5HT2 - chains A and D of the 4 polymer chains in the assembly; structure by X-ray diffraction, 1.43 A resolution.

[Chain A]
Protein: Tyrosyl-DNA phosphodiesterase 2
From: Mus musculus
Notes: EC 3.1.4.-
UniProtKB: Q9JJX7 (TYDP2_MOUSE); numbering as in UniProt (aligned over 118-370)
Amino-acid sequence (256 residues; row label = number of the first residue in the row):
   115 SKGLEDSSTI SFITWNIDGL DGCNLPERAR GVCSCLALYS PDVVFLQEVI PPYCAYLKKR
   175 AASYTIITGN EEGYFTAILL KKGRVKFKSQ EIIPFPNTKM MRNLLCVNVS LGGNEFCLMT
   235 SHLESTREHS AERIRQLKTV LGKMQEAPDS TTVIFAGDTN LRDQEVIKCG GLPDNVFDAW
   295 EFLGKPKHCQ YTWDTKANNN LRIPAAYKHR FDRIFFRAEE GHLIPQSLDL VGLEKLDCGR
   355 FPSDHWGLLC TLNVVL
Unresolved in the structure: 333
Construct notes: expression tag (115-117)
Swiss-Prot annotation at these positions:
  - region (Interaction with 5' end of substrate DNA): Asn130 to Leu134, His236 to Arg241, Asn274 to Arg276, Leu315 to Tyr321
  - active site: Asp272 (Proton donor/acceptor)
  - binding site (Mg(2+)): Asp132, Glu162
  - site (Interaction with 5' end of substrate DNA): Tyr188, Trp307, Phe325, His359
  - mutagenesis: Asp358 (D358N: Loss of magnesium binding)
Ion coordination: Mg2+: Glu162 (shared with EDA_1(D) of chain D)
From the paper describing this entry:
  - binding site for the 9-nt DNA strand (chain D): Leu315, Ile317
  - contacts within the chain: Trp307-Asp358 (hydrogen bond), Thr309-Tyr321 (backbone contact)
  - conformationally variable residues (loop rearrangement): Thr309, Asn312 to Leu315
  - Mg2+ coordination: Glu162 (from molecular simulation)
  - catalytic residues: Arg216, Asp272, Asn274, His359 (from molecular simulation)
  - contacts within the chain: Asp326-His359 (salt bridge) (from molecular simulation)
  - binding site for the 9-nt DNA strand (chain D): Ser239 (from molecular simulation)

[Chain D]
Molecule: 9-nt DNA strand
From: Escherichia coli
Sequence (9 nucleotides; numbered 1 to 9; the number before each row is that of its first residue):
     1 XCGAATTCG
Modified positions: EDA (3-[2-deoxy-ribofuranosyl]-3H-1,3,4,5a,8-pentaaza-as-indacene-5'-monophosphate) at position 1
Ion coordination: Mg2+: EDA_1 (shared with Glu162(A) of chain A)

[Chain A / chain D interface]
Pairs across the interface - 21 pairs, chain A then chain D:
  Asn130(A) - EDA_1(D)  hydrogen bond to the phosphate
  Glu162(A) - EDA_1(D)  phosphate contact
  His236(A) - EDA_1(D)  salt bridge to the phosphate
  Ser239(A) - EDA_1(D)  hydrogen bond to the phosphate
  Thr240(A) - DC2(D)  phosphate contact
  Arg241(A) - DG3(D)  salt bridge to the phosphate
  Arg241(A) - DA4(D)  salt bridge to the phosphate
  Asp272(A) - EDA_1(D)  phosphate contact
  Asn274(A) - EDA_1(D)  hydrogen bond to the phosphate
  Arg276(A) - DC2(D)  salt bridge to the phosphate
  Trp307(A) - EDA_1(D)  sugar contact
  Trp307(A) - DC2(D)  sugar contact
  Leu315(A) - EDA_1(D)  base contact
  Ile317(A) - EDA_1(D)  base contact
  Ile317(A) - DC2(D)  base contact
  Tyr321(A) - DC2(D)  base contact
  Tyr321(A) - DG3(D)  hydrogen bond to the sugar
  His323(A) - DC2(D)  sugar contact
  Phe325(A) - EDA_1(D)  sugar contact
  Phe325(A) - DC2(D)  phosphate contact
  His359(A) - EDA_1(D)  salt bridge to the phosphate
Other interface residues (no listed pair), chain A (18 interface residues in all): Ala319, Asp358

[Overview]
18 residues of chain A face 4 of chain D across their interface, with 4 hydrogen bonds and 5 salt bridges.
Polar pairs include Tyr321(A)-DG3(D), Asn130(A)-EDA_1(D) and Ser239(A)-EDA_1(D). From the paper: catalytic
residues Arg216(A), Asp272(A) and Asn274(A) among others; a binding site for the 9-nt DNA strand (chain D) at
Leu315(A), Ile317(A) and Ser239(A).
Here chain A is Tyrosyl-DNA phosphodiesterase 2 (Mus musculus) and chain D is a 9-nt DNA strand (Escherichia
coli). Entry 5HT2 (Mouse Tdp2 reaction product (5'-phosphorylated DNA)-Mg2+ complex with 1-N6-etheno-adenine)
was determined by X-ray diffraction together with 5INK, 5INL, 5INO, 5INP and 5INQ from the same study.
